Entry 3V6Z (X-ray diffraction, 3.34 A resolution); this record covers chains A and B of the 3 polymer chains in the assembly.

== Chain A ==
Protein: Fab e6 Heavy Chain
From: Mus musculus
Notes: fragment: Fab e6 Heavy Chain; antibody fragment or engineered binder
Chain sequence (224 residues; numbered 1 to 224; the number before each row is that of its first residue):
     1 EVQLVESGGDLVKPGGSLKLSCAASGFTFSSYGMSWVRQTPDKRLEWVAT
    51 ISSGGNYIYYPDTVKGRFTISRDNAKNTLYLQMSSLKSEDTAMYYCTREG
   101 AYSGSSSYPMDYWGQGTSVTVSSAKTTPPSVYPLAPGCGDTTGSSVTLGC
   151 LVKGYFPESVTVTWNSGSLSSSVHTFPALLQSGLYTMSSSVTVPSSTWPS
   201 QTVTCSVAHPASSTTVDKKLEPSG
Unresolved in the structure: 137-139
Disulfides: Cys22-Cys96, Cys150-Cys205

== Chain B ==
Protein: Fab e6 Light Chain
From: Mus musculus
Notes: fragment: Fab e6 Light Chain; antibody fragment or engineered binder
Chain sequence (219 residues; each row starts with the number of its first residue):
     1 NIMMTQSPSSLAVSAGEKVTMNCKSSQSVLYSSNQKNYLAWYQQKPGQSP
    51 KLLIYWASTRESGVPDRFTGSGSGTDFTLTISSVQTEDLAVYYCHQYLSS
   101 YMYTFGGGTKLEIKRADAAPTVSIFPPSSEQLTSGGASVVCFLNNFYPKD
   151 INVKWKIDGSERQNGVLNSWTDQDSKDSTYSMSSTLTLTKDEYERHNSYT
   201 CEATHKTSTSPIVKSFNRN
Disulfides: Cys23-Cys94, Cys141-Cys201

== Interface between chain A and chain B ==
Residue-residue contacts (83; chain A residue first):
  Val37(A) - Phe105(B)  hydrophobic
  Gln39(A) - Gln44(B)
  Gln39(A) - Tyr93(B)  hydrogen bond
  Lys43(A) - Gln44(B)
  Lys43(A) - Tyr93(B)  hydrogen bond (backbone-side chain)
  Arg44(A) - Met4(B)
  Arg44(A) - Phe105(B)  hydrogen bond (side chain-backbone)
  Arg44(A) - Gly106(B)
  Arg44(A) - Gly107(B)
  Leu45(A) - Phe105(B)
  Trp47(A) - Tyr101(B)
  Trp47(A) - Met102(B)  hydrophobic
  Trp47(A) - Tyr103(B)
  Thr50(A) - Tyr103(B)
  Tyr59(A) - Tyr101(B)
  Tyr60(A) - Tyr101(B)
  Tyr60(A) - Met102(B)
  Pro61(A) - Met102(B)  hydrophobic
  Asp62(A) - Met102(B)
  Tyr95(A) - Gln44(B)  hydrogen bond
  Tyr95(A) - Ser49(B)
  Glu99(A) - Tyr103(B)  hydrogen bond
  Ser106(A) - Tyr38(B)  hydrogen bond
  Ser106(A) - Trp56(B)
  Ser106(A) - Tyr97(B)
  Ser107(A) - Tyr55(B)
  Ser107(A) - Trp56(B)
  Ser107(A) - Tyr97(B)  hydrogen bond (backbone-side chain)
  Tyr108(A) - Tyr55(B)
  Pro109(A) - Ala40(B)  hydrophobic
  Pro109(A) - Tyr42(B)
  Pro109(A) - Leu52(B)  hydrophobic
  Pro109(A) - Tyr55(B)
  Met110(A) - Tyr42(B)  hydrogen bond (backbone-side chain)
  Met110(A) - Tyr103(B)  hydrophobic
  Met110(A) - Phe105(B)  hydrophobic
  Asp111(A) - Leu52(B)
  Trp113(A) - Tyr42(B)
  Trp113(A) - Ser49(B)  hydrogen bond (backbone-side chain)
  Trp113(A) - Pro50(B)
  Gly114(A) - Ser49(B)  hydrogen bond (backbone-side chain)
  Gln115(A) - Ser49(B)
  Tyr132(A) - Ser128(B)
  Tyr132(A) - Gln131(B)
  Tyr132(A) - Ser134(B)
  Pro133(A) - Ser128(B)
  Pro133(A) - Glu130(B)
  Leu134(A) - Phe125(B)
  Leu134(A) - Val140(B)  hydrophobic
  Leu134(A) - Phe142(B)  hydrophobic
  Ala135(A) - Phe125(B)
  Ala135(A) - Pro126(B)
  Pro136(A) - Phe125(B)
  Pro136(A) - Pro126(B)
  Thr147(A) - Ser123(B)
  Thr147(A) - Phe125(B)
  Thr147(A) - Phe142(B)
  Thr147(A) - Asn144(B)
  Gly149(A) - Phe142(B)
  Leu151(A) - Ser138(B)
  Ser171(A) - Lys176(B)  hydrogen bond (backbone-side chain)
  His174(A) - Asn145(B)
  His174(A) - Asp174(B)  salt bridge
  His174(A) - Ser181(B)  hydrogen bond
  Thr175(A) - Thr171(B)
  Phe176(A) - Phe142(B)  hydrophobic
  Phe176(A) - Asn144(B)
  Phe176(A) - Ser169(B)
  Phe176(A) - Thr171(B)
  Phe176(A) - Ser181(B)
  Phe176(A) - Met182(B)
  Phe176(A) - Ser183(B)
  Pro177(A) - Ser169(B)  hydrogen bond (backbone-side chain)
  Pro177(A) - Trp170(B)
  Pro177(A) - Thr171(B)
  Leu179(A) - Asn168(B)
  Leu179(A) - Ser169(B)
  Gln181(A) - Leu167(B)
  Ser188(A) - Ser183(B)  hydrogen bond
  Ser189(A) - Phe142(B)
  Ser190(A) - Phe142(B)
  Ser190(A) - Asn144(B)
  Lys218(A) - Glu130(B)
Interface residues without a listed pair, chain A (46 interface residues in all): Glu46, Ser105, Leu148, Lys153, Thr186
Interface residues without a listed pair, chain B (47 interface residues in all): Asn34, Gln48, Glu61, His95, Ser100, Thr185, Thr187

== Summary ==
46 residues of chain A and 47 residues of chain B are in contact, with 14 hydrogen bonds and 1 salt bridge.
Polar pairs include His174(A)-Asp174(B), Gln39(A)-Tyr93(B) and Lys43(A)-Tyr93(B).
Here chain A is Fab e6 Heavy Chain and chain B is Fab e6 Light Chain, both from Mus musculus. Entry 3V6Z
(Crystal Structure of Hepatitis B Virus e-antigen) was determined by X-ray diffraction together with 3V6F from
the same study.
